7ADD - chains Y and L of the 15 polymer chains in the assembly; structure by electron microscopy, 4.30 A resolution (low resolution: residue-level contacts below are approximate; hydrogen-bond / salt-bridge calls are withheld).

Chain Y:
Molecule: DNA-directed RNA polymerase subunit beta'
Source organism: Escherichia coli
Notes: EC 2.7.7.6
Reference sequence: C3SIA2 (C3SIA2_ECOLX); numbering as in UniProt (aligned over 1-1407)
Chain sequence (1416 residues; each row starts with the number of its first residue):
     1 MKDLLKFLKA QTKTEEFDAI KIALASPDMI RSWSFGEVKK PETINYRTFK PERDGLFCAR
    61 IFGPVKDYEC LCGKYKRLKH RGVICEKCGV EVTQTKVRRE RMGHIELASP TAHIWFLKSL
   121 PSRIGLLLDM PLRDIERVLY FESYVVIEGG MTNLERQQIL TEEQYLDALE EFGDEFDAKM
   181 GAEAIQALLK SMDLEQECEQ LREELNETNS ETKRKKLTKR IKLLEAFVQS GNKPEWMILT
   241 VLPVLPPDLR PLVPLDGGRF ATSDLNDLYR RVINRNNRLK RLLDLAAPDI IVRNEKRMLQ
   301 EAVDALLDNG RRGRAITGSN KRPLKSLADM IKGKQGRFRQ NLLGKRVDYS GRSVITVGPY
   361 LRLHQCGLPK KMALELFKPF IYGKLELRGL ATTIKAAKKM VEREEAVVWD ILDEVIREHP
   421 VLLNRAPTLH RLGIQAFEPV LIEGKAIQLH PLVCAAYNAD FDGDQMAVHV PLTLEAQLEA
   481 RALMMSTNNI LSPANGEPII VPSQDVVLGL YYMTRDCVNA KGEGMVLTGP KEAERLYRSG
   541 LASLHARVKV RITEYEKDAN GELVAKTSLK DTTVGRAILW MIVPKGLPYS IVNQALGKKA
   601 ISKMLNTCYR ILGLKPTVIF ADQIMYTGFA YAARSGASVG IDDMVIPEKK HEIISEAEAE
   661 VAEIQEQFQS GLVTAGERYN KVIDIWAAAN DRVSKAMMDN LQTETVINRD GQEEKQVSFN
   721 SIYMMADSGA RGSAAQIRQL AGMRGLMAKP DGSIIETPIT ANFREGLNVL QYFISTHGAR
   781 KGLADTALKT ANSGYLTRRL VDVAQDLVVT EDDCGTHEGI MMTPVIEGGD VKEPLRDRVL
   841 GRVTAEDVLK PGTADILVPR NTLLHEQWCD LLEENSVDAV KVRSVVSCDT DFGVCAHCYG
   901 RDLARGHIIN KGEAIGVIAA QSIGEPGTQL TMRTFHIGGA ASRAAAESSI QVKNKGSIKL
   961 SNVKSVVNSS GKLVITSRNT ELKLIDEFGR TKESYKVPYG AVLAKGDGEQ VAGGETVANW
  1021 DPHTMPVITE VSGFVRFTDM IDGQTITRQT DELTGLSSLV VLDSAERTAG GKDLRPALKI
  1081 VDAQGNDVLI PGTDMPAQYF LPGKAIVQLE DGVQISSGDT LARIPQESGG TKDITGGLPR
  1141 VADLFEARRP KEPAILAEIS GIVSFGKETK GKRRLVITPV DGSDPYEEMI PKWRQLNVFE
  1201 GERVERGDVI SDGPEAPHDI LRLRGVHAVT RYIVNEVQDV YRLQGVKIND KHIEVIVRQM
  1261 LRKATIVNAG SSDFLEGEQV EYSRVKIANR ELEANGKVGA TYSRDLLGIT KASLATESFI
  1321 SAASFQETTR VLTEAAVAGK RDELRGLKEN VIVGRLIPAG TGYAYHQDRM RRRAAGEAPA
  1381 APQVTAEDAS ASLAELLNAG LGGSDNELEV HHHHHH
Disordered / not traced: 1-15, 1374-1416
Differences from the reference sequence: expression tag (1408-1416)
Bound ions: Zn2+ site 1: Cys70, Cys72, Cys85; Mg2+: Asp460, Asp462, Asp464 (shared with 1 residue of chain R); Zn2+ site 2: Cys814, Cys888, Cys895, Cys898
From the paper describing this entry:
  - mutagenesis - C72H, C85H, E86K: decreased growth in response to rhoY80C

Chain L:
Molecule: tDNA
Sequence (50 nucleotides; numbered -14 to 35; the number before each row is that of its first residue; numbers below 1 keep their minus sign (DG-14 is residue -14)):
   -14 GTTATCCGCT CACAATGCCA CACGCGCTGC TCGGCCGTTA TTCGCAGCCC
Disordered / not traced: -14 to -13, 23-35

Interface between chain Y and chain L:
Contacting residue pairs (20):
  Leu120(Y) with DA-3(L)
  Arg259(Y) with DC10(L)
  Arg278(Y) with DG18(L)
  Arg281(Y) with DG19(L); DC20(L)
  Leu285(Y) with DG19(L)
  Gly318(Y) with DG11(L)
  Arg346(Y) with DC4(L)
  Arg352(Y) with DC3(L); DC4(L)
  Thr790(Y) with DT1(L)
  Ala791(Y) with DT1(L)
  Gly794(Y) with DT1(L)
  Tyr795(Y) with DA0(L)
  Arg798(Y) with DA0(L)
  Gln1326(Y) with DC-2(L); DA-1(L)
  Glu1327(Y) with DC-2(L)
  Thr1329(Y) with DC-2(L)
  Arg1330(Y) with DC-2(L)
Other interface residues (no listed pair), chain Y (22 interface residues in all): Lys87, Glu211, Arg311, Ser319, Ala787
Other interface residues (no listed pair), chain L (14 interface residues in all): DT-10, DG22

Summary:
The interface between chain Y and chain L involves 22 residues on one side and 14 on the other. Cys70(Y),
Cys72(Y) and Cys85(Y) coordinate Zn2+ site 1. Asp460(Y), Asp462(Y) and Asp464(Y) coordinate Mg2+. The paper
reports that C72H, C85H and E86K of chain Y reduce growth in response to rhoY80C.
Chain Y is DNA-directed RNA polymerase subunit beta' (Escherichia coli) and chain L is tDNA; the structure,
Transcription termination intermediate complex IIIa, was determined by electron microscopy, deposited together
with 6Z9P, 6Z9Q, 6Z9R, 6Z9S, 6Z9T, 7ADB, 7ADC and 7ADE.
